PDB entry 7U96 | electron microscopy, 2.14 A resolution | chains A and G of the 60 polymer chains in the assembly

== Chain A (and G) ==
Molecule: Capsid protein
From: Snake adeno-associated virus
Notes: chain G of this document is another copy of the same molecule, construct and numbering; everything in this record applies to it too
UniProtKB: Q6V7U2 (Q6V7U2_9VIRU); residue numbers follow UniProt; this construct covers 214-726
Sequence (513 residues; row label = number of the first residue in the row):
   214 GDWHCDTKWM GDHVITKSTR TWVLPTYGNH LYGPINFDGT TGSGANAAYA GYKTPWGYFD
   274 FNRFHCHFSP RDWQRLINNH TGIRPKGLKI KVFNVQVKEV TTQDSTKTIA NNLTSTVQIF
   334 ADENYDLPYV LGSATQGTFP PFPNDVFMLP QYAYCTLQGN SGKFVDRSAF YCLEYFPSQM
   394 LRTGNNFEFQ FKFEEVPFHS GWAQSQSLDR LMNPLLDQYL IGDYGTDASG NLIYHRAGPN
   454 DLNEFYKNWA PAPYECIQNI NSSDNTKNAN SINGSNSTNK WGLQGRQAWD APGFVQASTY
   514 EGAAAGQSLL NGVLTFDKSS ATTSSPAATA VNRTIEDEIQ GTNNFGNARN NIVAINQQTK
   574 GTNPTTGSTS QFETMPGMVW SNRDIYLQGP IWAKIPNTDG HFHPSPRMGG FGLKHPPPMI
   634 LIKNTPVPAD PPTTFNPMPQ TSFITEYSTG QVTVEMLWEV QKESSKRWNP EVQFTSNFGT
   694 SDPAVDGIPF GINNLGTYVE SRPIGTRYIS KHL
What the authors report for this chain:
  - conformationally variable residues (side-chain flip): Arg288, Lys299, Lys304, Leu326, Arg395, Lys627

== How chain A and chain G interact ==
Residue-residue contacts - 237 pairs, chain A then chain G:
  Ser413(A) - Asp612(G)  hydrogen bond
  Trp415(A) - Asn610(G)
  Ala416(A) - Arg380(G)
  Gln417(A) - Leu370(G)
  Ser418(A) - Thr369(G)  hydrogen bond (backbone-side chain)
  Ser418(A) - Leu370(G)  hydrogen bond (backbone-backbone)
  Ser418(A) - Arg380(G)
  Gln419(A) - Pro341(G)
  Gln419(A) - Cys368(G)  hydrogen bond (side chain-backbone)
  Ser420(A) - Arg499(G)  hydrogen bond
  Leu421(A) - Leu496(G)
  Asp422(A) - Trp494(G)
  Asp422(A) - Leu496(G)
  Asp422(A) - Arg499(G)  salt bridge
  Arg423(A) - Asn259(G)  hydrogen bond (side chain-backbone)
  Arg423(A) - Ala260(G)
  Arg423(A) - Ala261(G)  hydrogen bond (side chain-backbone)
  Arg423(A) - Tyr262(G)
  Arg423(A) - Cys368(G)
  Arg423(A) - Arg499(G)
  Leu424(A) - Tyr342(G)
  Leu424(A) - Val343(G)
  Leu424(A) - Ser346(G)
  Met425(A) - Ser346(G)
  Asn426(A) - Tyr271(G)  hydrogen bond
  Asn426(A) - Val343(G)
  Asn426(A) - Gln364(G)  hydrogen bond (side chain-backbone)
  Asn426(A) - Ala366(G)
  Pro427(A) - Ile248(G)  hydrophobic
  Pro427(A) - Ala366(G)
  Pro427(A) - Tyr367(G)
  Pro427(A) - Cys368(G)  hydrophobic
  Leu428(A) - Gln364(G)
  Leu428(A) - Ala366(G)  hydrophobic
  Leu429(A) - Tyr271(G)
  Leu429(A) - Thr348(G)
  Leu429(A) - Gln349(G)
  Asp430(A) - Thr348(G)
  Asp430(A) - Gln349(G)  hydrogen bond (backbone-backbone)
  Gln431(A) - Ser346(G)  hydrogen bond (side chain-backbone)
  Gln431(A) - Ala347(G)
  Gln431(A) - Thr348(G)
  Gln431(A) - Gln349(G)
  Tyr432(A) - Arg276(G)
  Tyr432(A) - Ala347(G)  hydrogen bond (backbone-backbone)
  Tyr432(A) - Thr348(G)
  Tyr432(A) - Thr528(G)
  Tyr432(A) - Pro603(G)
  Leu433(A) - Leu527(G)  hydrophobic
  Leu433(A) - Thr528(G)
  Leu433(A) - Phe529(G)  hydrophobic
  Leu433(A) - Met621(G)  hydrophobic
  Ile434(A) - Thr528(G)  hydrogen bond (backbone-backbone)
  Ile434(A) - Asp530(G)
  Gly435(A) - Asn524(G)
  Asp436(A) - Leu522(G)
  Asp436(A) - Leu523(G)
  Asp436(A) - Asn524(G)  hydrogen bond (side chain-backbone)
  Asp436(A) - Arg546(G)  salt bridge
  Tyr437(A) - Gly487(G)  hydrogen bond (backbone-backbone)
  Gly438(A) - Ile485(G)
  Gly438(A) - Gly487(G)
  Thr439(A) - Ile473(G)
  Thr439(A) - Ala482(G)  hydrogen bond (side chain-backbone)
  Thr439(A) - Asn483(G)
  Thr439(A) - Ser484(G)  hydrogen bond (side chain-backbone)
  Thr439(A) - Ile485(G)  hydrogen bond (side chain-backbone)
  Asp440(A) - Asn483(G)
  Asp440(A) - Ser484(G)  hydrogen bond (backbone-backbone)
  Ala441(A) - Asn483(G)
  Ala441(A) - Ser484(G)
  Ser442(A) - Asn478(G)
  Ser442(A) - Asn483(G)
  Gly443(A) - Asn478(G)
  Gly443(A) - Asn481(G)
  Gly443(A) - Asn483(G)
  Asn444(A) - Asn478(G)
  Leu445(A) - Arg546(G)
  Tyr447(A) - Ser538(G)
  Tyr447(A) - Pro539(G)
  Tyr447(A) - Ala541(G)  hydrophobic
  Tyr447(A) - Val544(G)
  Tyr447(A) - Arg546(G)
  His448(A) - Ser537(G)
  Arg449(A) - Gln349(G)
  Arg449(A) - Asp530(G)  salt bridge
  Arg449(A) - Ala534(G)  hydrogen bond (side chain-backbone)
  Arg449(A) - Thr536(G)  hydrogen bond (side chain-backbone)
  Arg449(A) - Ser537(G)  hydrogen bond (backbone-backbone)
  Pro452(A) - Tyr262(G)
  Asn453(A) - Phe250(G)
  Asn453(A) - Ser256(G)
  Asn453(A) - Ala260(G)
  Asp454(A) - Ser256(G)
  Leu455(A) - Tyr262(G)  hydrophobic
  Asn456(A) - Asn259(G)
  Asn456(A) - Gln500(G)
  Asn456(A) - Ala501(G)
  Asn456(A) - Trp502(G)  hydrogen bond (backbone-backbone)
  Glu457(A) - Trp502(G)
  Tyr459(A) - Ala504(G)
  Tyr459(A) - Pro505(G)
  Tyr459(A) - Asn524(G)  hydrogen bond
  Tyr459(A) - Val526(G)
  Tyr459(A) - Met621(G)
  Lys460(A) - Trp494(G)
  Lys460(A) - Ala501(G)
  Lys460(A) - Trp502(G)  hydrogen bond (side chain-backbone)
  Lys460(A) - Ala504(G)  hydrogen bond (backbone-backbone)
  Lys460(A) - Arg620(G)
  Lys460(A) - Met621(G)
  Asn461(A) - Gly345(G)  hydrogen bond (side chain-backbone)
  Asn461(A) - Ala606(G)
  Asn461(A) - Pro619(G)
  Asn461(A) - Arg620(G)  hydrogen bond (backbone-backbone)
  Asn461(A) - Met621(G)  hydrogen bond (side chain-backbone)
  Trp462(A) - Lys607(G)  hydrogen bond (side chain-backbone)
  Trp462(A) - Pro609(G)
  Trp462(A) - Pro617(G)
  Trp462(A) - Ser618(G)
  Trp462(A) - Pro619(G)
  Ala463(A) - Arg620(G)
  Pro464(A) - Trp494(G)
  Tyr513(A) - Gln497(G)
  Tyr513(A) - Gly498(G)
  Glu514(A) - Leu370(G)
  Glu514(A) - Gln371(G)
  Glu514(A) - Val378(G)
  Gly515(A) - Asn373(G)
  Gln553(A) - Leu370(G)
  Gln553(A) - Leu496(G)
  Gln553(A) - Gln497(G)
  Gly554(A) - Leu496(G)
  Thr555(A) - Thr611(G)
  Asn556(A) - Leu496(G)
  Asn557(A) - Gly495(G)
  Asn557(A) - Leu496(G)
  Asn557(A) - Gln497(G)
  Asn563(A) - Gly495(G)
  Asn563(A) - Gln500(G)  hydrogen bond (backbone-side chain)
  Asn564(A) - Lys493(G)
  Asn564(A) - Trp494(G)
  Asn564(A) - Gly495(G)
  Ile565(A) - Asn492(G)
  Ile565(A) - Lys493(G)  hydrogen bond (backbone-backbone)
  Ile565(A) - Gln500(G)
  Val566(A) - Glu468(G)
  Val566(A) - Cys469(G)
  Val566(A) - Asn492(G)
  Ala567(A) - Cys469(G)  hydrogen bond (backbone-side chain)
  Ala567(A) - Gln471(G)
  Ala567(A) - Asn492(G)  hydrogen bond (backbone-side chain)
  Ala567(A) - Ser583(G)
  Ile568(A) - Arg562(G)
  Ile568(A) - Ser583(G)
  Asn569(A) - Gln471(G)  hydrogen bond
  Asn569(A) - Asn560(G)
  Gln570(A) - Gln471(G)
  Gln570(A) - Asn560(G)  hydrogen bond (side chain-backbone)
  Gln570(A) - Ala561(G)  hydrogen bond (side chain-backbone)
  Gln571(A) - Gln471(G)  hydrogen bond (backbone-side chain)
  Gln571(A) - Asn472(G)  hydrogen bond (side chain-backbone)
  Gln571(A) - Ile473(G)
  Gln571(A) - Asn481(G)
  Gln571(A) - Ile485(G)
  Thr572(A) - Lys480(G)
  Thr572(A) - Ala482(G)
  Lys573(A) - Asn478(G)  hydrogen bond (side chain-backbone)
  Lys573(A) - Thr479(G)
  Lys573(A) - Lys480(G)  hydrogen bond (backbone-backbone)
  Lys573(A) - Asn481(G)  hydrogen bond (side chain-backbone)
  Lys573(A) - Ala482(G)
  Lys573(A) - Asn483(G)  hydrogen bond
  Thr575(A) - Ala482(G)
  Pro577(A) - Gln471(G)
  Pro577(A) - Ser490(G)
  Thr579(A) - Asn489(G)
  Thr579(A) - Ser490(G)
  Thr582(A) - Gln584(G)  hydrogen bond
  Gln584(A) - Gln584(G)  hydrogen bond (backbone-side chain)
  Phe585(A) - Glu468(G)
  Phe585(A) - Gln584(G)
  Glu586(A) - Glu586(G)
  Thr587(A) - Glu586(G)
  Thr587(A) - Thr587(G)  hydrogen bond (backbone-side chain)
  Thr587(A) - Phe615(G)
  Met588(A) - Pro466(G)  hydrophobic
  Met588(A) - Tyr467(G)
  Met588(A) - Glu468(G)
  Met588(A) - Phe507(G)  hydrophobic
  Met588(A) - Glu586(G)
  Met588(A) - Phe615(G)
  Pro589(A) - Phe507(G)  hydrophobic
  Pro589(A) - Phe615(G)
  Pro589(A) - Arg620(G)  hydrogen bond (backbone-side chain)
  Gly590(A) - Phe615(G)  hydrogen bond (backbone-backbone)
  Gly590(A) - His616(G)
  Met591(A) - His614(G)
  Met591(A) - Phe615(G)  hydrogen bond (backbone-backbone)
  Val592(A) - Thr611(G)
  Val592(A) - Gly613(G)
  Val592(A) - His614(G)
  Trp593(A) - Thr611(G)
  Trp593(A) - Asp612(G)  hydrogen bond (backbone-backbone)
  Trp593(A) - Gly613(G)  hydrogen bond (backbone-backbone)
  Trp593(A) - His614(G)
  Trp593(A) - Phe615(G)
  Ser594(A) - Asp612(G)
  Asn595(A) - Asp612(G)  hydrogen bond (backbone-side chain)
  Phe615(A) - Phe615(G)  hydrophobic
  His616(A) - Asp612(G)
  His616(A) - Gly613(G)
  Lys679(A) - Asp339(G)
  Lys679(A) - Tyr388(G)
  Lys679(A) - Phe389(G)
  Arg680(A) - Asp379(G)
  Arg680(A) - Arg380(G)  hydrogen bond (side chain-backbone)
  Arg680(A) - Ser381(G)  hydrogen bond (side chain-backbone)
  Arg680(A) - Phe383(G)
  Arg680(A) - Tyr384(G)
  Trp681(A) - Phe383(G)  hydrogen bond (backbone-backbone)
  Trp681(A) - Cys385(G)  hydrophobic
  Asn682(A) - Ser381(G)  hydrogen bond (side chain-backbone)
  Asn682(A) - Phe383(G)  hydrogen bond (side chain-backbone)
  Val685(A) - Arg380(G)
  Arg720(A) - Arg380(G)
  Arg720(A) - Asp612(G)  salt bridge
  Tyr721(A) - Arg380(G)  hydrogen bond (backbone-side chain)
  Ser723(A) - Arg380(G)  hydrogen bond
  His725(A) - Tyr338(G)  hydrogen bond (side chain-backbone)
  His725(A) - Asp339(G)
  His725(A) - Leu340(G)  hydrogen bond (side chain-backbone)
  His725(A) - Pro341(G)
  His725(A) - Tyr384(G)
  Leu726(A) - Lys607(G)  hydrogen bond (backbone-side chain)
  Leu726(A) - Pro609(G)
  Leu726(A) - Asn610(G)  hydrogen bond (backbone-backbone)
Also at the interface, not in a pair above, chain A (99 interface residues in all): Phe458, Glu551, Asn576, Thr578, Ile722
Also at the interface, not in a pair above, chain G (126 interface residues in all): Gly255, Lys266, Pro363, Tyr365, Gly372, Ala382, Ile470, Ser475, Asn486, Ser488, Thr491, Asp503, Thr535, Trp593, Gln601, Gly602, Ile608, Gly622

== Summary ==
99 residues of chain A and 126 residues of chain G are in contact; the contacts include 63 hydrogen bonds and
4 salt bridges. Polar pairs include Asp422(A)-Arg499(G), Asp436(A)-Arg546(G) and Arg449(A)-Asp530(G). From the
paper: conformational variability at Arg288(A), Lys299(A) and Lys304(A) among others.
Chain A and chain G are both Capsid protein (Snake adeno-associated virus); the structure, SAAV pH 5.5 capsid
structure, was determined by electron microscopy together with 7U94, 7U95 and 7U97 from the same study.
